5X3X - chains M and Q of the 4 polymer chains in the assembly; structure by X-ray diffraction, 2.79 A resolution.

[Chain M]
Name: Cobalt transport protein CbiM
Source organism: Rhodobacter capsulatus
UniProtKB: A0A0Q0R232 (A0A0Q0R232_RHOCA); residues 1-222 here = UniProt positions 1-222
Sequence (222 residues; each row starts with the number of its first residue):
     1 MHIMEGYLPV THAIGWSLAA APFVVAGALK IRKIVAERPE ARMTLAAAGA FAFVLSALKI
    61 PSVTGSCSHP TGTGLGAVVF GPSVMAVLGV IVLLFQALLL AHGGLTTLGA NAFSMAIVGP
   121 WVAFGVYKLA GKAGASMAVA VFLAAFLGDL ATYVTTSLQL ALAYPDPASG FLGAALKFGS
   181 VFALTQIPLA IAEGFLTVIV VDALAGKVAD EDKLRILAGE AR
Disordered / not traced: 208-222
What the authors report for this chain:
  - conformationally variable residues (loop rearrangement): His69
  - mutagenesis - H2D: unchanged catalytic activity on Co2+

[Chain Q]
Name: Uncharacterized protein CbiQ
Source organism: Rhodobacter capsulatus
Sequence (244 residues; numbered 1 to 244; the number before each row is that of its first residue):
     1 MSIASIDRVA AQGHWRSRPL AEKSLIGLGF LALAVTVPPF PGAVLVTVAI LAFTFLGARV
    61 PLRFWASVAV LPLGFLTTGA AVLLIQIGPE GIGLAPDGPA KAAALVMRAT AATCCLLFLA
   121 TTTPAADLLS GLRRWRVPAE LIEIALLTYR FVFILAEEAA AMTTAQRARL GHATRRRWLR
   181 STAQVIAALL PRALTRARRL ETGLGARNWQ GEMRVLSTRP PASARVLGLI LTLQAAILAA
   241 GVLL
Disordered / not traced: 244

[Interface between chain M and chain Q]
Pairs across the interface (110; chain M residue first):
  His2(M) - Phe75(Q)
  Met4(M) - Pro72(Q)
  Met4(M) - Phe75(Q)  hydrophobic
  Met4(M) - Leu76(Q)  hydrophobic
  Glu5(M) - Leu31(Q)
  Glu5(M) - Ala109(Q)
  Glu5(M) - Ala112(Q)
  Glu5(M) - Thr113(Q)
  Glu5(M) - Leu116(Q)
  Gly6(M) - Val35(Q)
  Gly6(M) - Arg108(Q)
  Gly6(M) - Ala109(Q)
  Gly6(M) - Ala112(Q)
  Tyr7(M) - Phe75(Q)  hydrophobic
  Tyr7(M) - Gly79(Q)
  Tyr7(M) - Leu105(Q)
  Leu8(M) - Val35(Q)
  Pro9(M) - Val35(Q)
  Pro9(M) - Arg108(Q)
  Val10(M) - Val35(Q)
  Val10(M) - Thr36(Q)
  Ala28(M) - Leu141(Q)  hydrophobic
  Ile31(M) - Leu141(Q)  hydrophobic
  Ile31(M) - Ile144(Q)  hydrophobic
  Arg32(M) - Pro138(Q)
  Arg32(M) - Glu140(Q)  salt bridge
  Glu40(M) - Glu201(Q)
  Arg42(M) - Glu143(Q)  salt bridge
  Arg42(M) - Leu147(Q)
  Arg42(M) - Gly211(Q)
  Arg42(M) - Glu212(Q)
  Arg42(M) - Met213(Q)
  Met43(M) - Leu147(Q)  hydrophobic
  Met43(M) - Phe151(Q)
  Met43(M) - Ala197(Q)
  Met43(M) - Leu200(Q)  hydrophobic
  Met43(M) - Glu201(Q)
  Thr44(M) - Ala197(Q)
  Leu45(M) - Ile144(Q)  hydrophobic
  Ala46(M) - Ile144(Q)
  Ala46(M) - Leu147(Q)  hydrophobic
  Ala46(M) - Thr148(Q)
  Ala46(M) - Phe151(Q)
  Ala47(M) - Phe151(Q)
  Ala47(M) - Ala193(Q)
  Gly49(M) - Thr148(Q)
  Ala50(M) - Thr148(Q)
  Ala50(M) - Phe151(Q)  hydrophobic
  Ala50(M) - Val152(Q)
  Ala50(M) - Leu155(Q)  hydrophobic
  Phe51(M) - Leu155(Q)
  Phe51(M) - Ile186(Q)
  Phe51(M) - Leu189(Q)  hydrophobic
  Phe51(M) - Leu190(Q)
  Phe53(M) - Ile3(Q)  hydrophobic
  Phe53(M) - Val152(Q)  hydrophobic
  Val54(M) - Val152(Q)
  Val54(M) - Leu155(Q)  hydrophobic
  Val54(M) - Ala156(Q)
  Val54(M) - Ala159(Q)  hydrophobic
  Val54(M) - Leu189(Q)  hydrophobic
  Ala57(M) - Ile3(Q)  hydrophobic
  Leu58(M) - Ile186(Q)  hydrophobic
  Lys59(M) - Trp178(Q)
  Lys59(M) - Thr182(Q)  hydrogen bond (backbone-side chain)
  Ile60(M) - Thr182(Q)
  Pro61(M) - Trp178(Q)
  Pro61(M) - Leu179(Q)
  Ser62(M) - Arg175(Q)  hydrogen bond (backbone-side chain)
  Val63(M) - Arg175(Q)  hydrogen bond (backbone-side chain)
  Thr64(M) - Arg175(Q)
  Cys67(M) - Trp178(Q)  hydrophobic
  Phe80(M) - Leu190(Q)  hydrophobic
  Phe95(M) - Leu129(Q)  hydrophobic
  Phe95(M) - Ala145(Q)
  Phe95(M) - Thr148(Q)
  Phe95(M) - Tyr149(Q)  hydrophobic
  Leu98(M) - Ala120(Q)
  Leu98(M) - Ala125(Q)  hydrophobic
  Leu99(M) - Ile6(Q)
  Ala101(M) - Val68(Q)  hydrophobic
  Leu105(M) - Leu28(Q)  hydrophobic
  Thr106(M) - Leu31(Q)
  Thr106(M) - Val35(Q)
  Tyr164(M) - Leu83(Q)  hydrophobic
  Tyr164(M) - Leu105(Q)
  Asp166(M) - Gln86(Q)
  Asp166(M) - Ile87(Q)  hydrogen bond (side chain-backbone)
  Pro167(M) - Pro96(Q)
  Ala168(M) - Gln86(Q)
  Ala168(M) - Ile87(Q)
  Ser169(M) - Ile87(Q)  hydrogen bond (backbone-backbone)
  Lys177(M) - Ile85(Q)  hydrogen bond (side chain-backbone)
  Lys177(M) - Gln86(Q)
  Lys177(M) - Ile87(Q)
  Phe178(M) - Val82(Q)  hydrophobic
  Val181(M) - Thr78(Q)
  Ala192(M) - Leu179(Q)
  Leu196(M) - Leu179(Q)
  Leu196(M) - Ala183(Q)  hydrophobic
  Leu196(M) - Ile186(Q)  hydrophobic
  Ile199(M) - Arg180(Q)
  Ile199(M) - Ala183(Q)  hydrophobic
  Val200(M) - Ala183(Q)
  Val200(M) - Ile186(Q)  hydrophobic
  Val200(M) - Ala187(Q)
  Ala203(M) - Ala187(Q)  hydrophobic
  Leu204(M) - Ala187(Q)
  Lys207(M) - Ala187(Q)  hydrogen bond (side chain-backbone)
  Lys207(M) - Pro191(Q)
Other interface residues (no listed pair), chain M (67 interface residues in all): Ile3, Val35, Pro39, Leu55, Leu75, Val79, Ile91, Leu94, Ala97, Leu100, Gly104, Phe182, Phe195
Other interface residues (no listed pair), chain Q (69 interface residues in all): Asp7, Leu71, Gly88, Ala95, Leu119, Leu128, Thr163, Val185, Leu194, Gln210
The authors on this interface:
  - interface residues, chain M: Ala46(M), Ala50(M)
  - interface residues, chain Q: Phe75(Q)

[In short]
67 residues of chain M face 69 of chain Q across their interface; the contacts include 7 hydrogen bonds and 2
salt bridges. Polar contacts include Arg32(M)-Glu140(Q), Arg42(M)-Glu143(Q) and Lys59(M)-Thr182(Q). The paper
reports that H2D of chain M leaves catalytic activity on Co2+ unchanged; interface residues Ala46(M), Ala50(M)
and Phe75(Q).
Here chain M is Cobalt transport protein CbiM and chain Q is Uncharacterized protein CbiQ, both from
Rhodobacter capsulatus. Entry 5X3X (2.8A resolution structure of a cobalt energy-coupling factor
transporter-CbiMQO) was determined by X-ray diffraction together with 5X41 and 5X40 from the same study.
